Entry 6GKR (X-ray diffraction, 2.19 A resolution); this record covers chains A and C of the 3 polymer chains in the assembly.

# Chain A (and C)
Protein: Branched-chain-amino-acid aminotransferase
Organism: Thermobaculum terrenum ATCC BAA-798
Notes: EC 2.6.1.42; chain C of this document is another copy of the same molecule, construct and numbering; everything in this record applies to it too
Reference sequence: D1CCW1 (D1CCW1_THET1); residues 2-317 here correspond to UniProt positions 1-316 (UniProt number = residue number - 1)
Sequence (316 residues; numbered 2 to 317; the number before each row is that of its first residue):
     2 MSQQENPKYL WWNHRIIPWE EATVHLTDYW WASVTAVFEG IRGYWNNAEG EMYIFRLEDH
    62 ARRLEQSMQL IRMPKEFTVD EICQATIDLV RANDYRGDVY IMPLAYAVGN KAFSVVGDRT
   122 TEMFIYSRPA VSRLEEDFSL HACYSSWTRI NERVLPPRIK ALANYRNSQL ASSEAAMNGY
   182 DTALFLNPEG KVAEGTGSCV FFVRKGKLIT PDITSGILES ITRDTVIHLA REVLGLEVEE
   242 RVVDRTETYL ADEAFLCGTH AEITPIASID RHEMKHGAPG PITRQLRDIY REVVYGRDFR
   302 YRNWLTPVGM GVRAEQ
Disordered / not traced: 2-4, 312-317 (chain C: 2-5, 312-317)
Glycans and other covalent adducts: pyridoxal phosphate (PLP) linked to Lys161
Residues lining bound ligands: pyridoxal phosphate (PLP): His61, Arg64, Arg150, Tyr166, Glu195, Gly196, Thr197, Gly198, Ser199, Cys200, Leu219, Ser221, Ile222, Thr223, Arg224, Cys258, Gly259, Thr260

# Interface between chain A and chain C
Pairs across the interface (17; chain A residue first):
  Tyr145(A) - Ser147(C)
  Ser146(A) - Ser147(C)
  Ser147(A) - Ser146(C)
  Ser147(A) - Ser147(C)
  Ser147(A) - Arg246(C)  hydrogen bond
  Trp148(A) - Arg246(C)
  Trp148(A) - Tyr250(C)
  Met178(A) - Tyr181(C)
  Met178(A) - Asp271(C)
  Met178(A) - Arg272(C)
  Asn179(A) - Tyr181(C)  hydrogen bond
  Tyr181(A) - Asn179(C)  hydrogen bond
  Arg246(A) - Ser147(C)  hydrogen bond
  Arg246(A) - Trp148(C)
  Tyr250(A) - Trp148(C)
  Asp271(A) - Met178(C)
  Arg272(A) - Met178(C)  hydrogen bond (side chain-backbone)
Interface residues without a listed pair, chain A (13 interface residues in all): Glu175, Thr247
Interface residues without a listed pair, chain C (13 interface residues in all): Tyr145, Glu175, Thr247

# Summary
The chain A/chain C interface involves 13 residues from each chain, with 5 hydrogen bonds. Polar contacts
include Ser147(A)-Arg246(C), Asn179(A)-Tyr181(C) and Arg272(A)-Met178(C). Pyridoxal phosphate is covalently
linked to Lys161(A).
Chain A and chain C are both Branched-chain-amino-acid aminotransferase (Thermobaculum terrenum ATCC BAA-798);
the structure, Crystal structure of branched-chain amino acid aminotransferase from Thermobaculum terrenum in
PLP-form (holo-form), was determined by X-ray diffraction, deposited together with 6Q8E.
